4KKJ - chain A; structure by X-ray diffraction, 3.00 A resolution.

== Chain A ==
Name: Transcobalamin-1
Organism: Homo sapiens
Reference sequence: P20061 (TCO1_HUMAN); residues -22 to 410 here correspond to UniProt positions 1-433 (UniProt number = residue number + 23)
Chain sequence (467 residues; numbered -22 to 444; the number before each row is that of its first residue; numbers below 1 keep their minus sign (Met-22 is residue -22)):
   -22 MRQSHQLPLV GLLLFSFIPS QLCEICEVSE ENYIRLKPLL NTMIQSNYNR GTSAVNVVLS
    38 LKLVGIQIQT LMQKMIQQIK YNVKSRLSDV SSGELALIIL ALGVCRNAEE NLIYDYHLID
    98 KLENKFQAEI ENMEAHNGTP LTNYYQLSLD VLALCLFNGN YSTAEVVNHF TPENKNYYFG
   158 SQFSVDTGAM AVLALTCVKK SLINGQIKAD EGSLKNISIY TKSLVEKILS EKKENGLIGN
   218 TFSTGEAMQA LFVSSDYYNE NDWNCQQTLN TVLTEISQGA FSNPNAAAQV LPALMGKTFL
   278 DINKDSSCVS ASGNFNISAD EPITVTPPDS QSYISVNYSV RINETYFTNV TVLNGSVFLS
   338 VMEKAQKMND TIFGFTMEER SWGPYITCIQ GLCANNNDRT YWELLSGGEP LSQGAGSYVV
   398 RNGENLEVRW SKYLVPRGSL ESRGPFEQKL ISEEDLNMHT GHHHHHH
Unresolved in the structure: -22 to 0, 295-307, 412-444
Sequence notes: expression tag (411-444)
Disulfide bonds: Cys3-Cys242, Cys82-Cys285, Cys132-Cys174, Cys365-Cys370
Glycans and other covalent adducts: N-acetylglucosamine (NAG) linked to Asn193, Asn293, Asn314, Asn320, Asn326, Asn331, Asn346
Residues lining bound ligands: cob(II)inamide (CBY): Glu71, Leu74, Thr119, Asn120, Tyr122, Gln123, Phe156, Ser161, Asp163, Thr164, Asn217, Phe219, Ser220, Glu223, Asn260, Gln266, Arg357, Ser358, Trp359, Pro361, Tyr362, Ile363, Asn373, Tyr378, Trp379, Glu380, Leu381, Pro387, Leu388, Ser389, Gln390, Gly391, Tyr410
UniProt features mapped onto this chain:
  - region: Ala288 to Ser309 (Flexible linker)
  - binding site (cyanocob(III)alamin): Thr119 to Gln123, Asp163, Asn217, Gln266, Tyr362, Ile363, Trp379 to Leu381, Leu388, Tyr410
  - glycosylation (N-linked (GlcNAc...) asparagine): Asn137, Asn193, Asn293, Asn314, Asn320, Asn326, Asn331, Asn346
From the paper describing this entry:
  - binding site for cob(II)inamide: Arg357, Trp359, Tyr362
  - specificity-determining residues: Arg357

== In short ==
Chain A binds cob(II)inamide. N-acetylglucosamine is covalently linked to Asn193, Asn293, Asn314, Asn320,
Asn326 and Asn331 and 1 more. UniProt lists 15 cyanocob(III)alamin-binding residues. The paper reports a
binding site for cob(II)inamide at Arg357, Trp359 and Tyr362; the specificity determinant Arg357.
Chain A is Transcobalamin-1 (Homo sapiens); the structure, Crystal Structure of Haptocorrin in Complex with
Cbi, was determined by X-ray diffraction, deposited together with 4KKI.
